PDB entry 6C57 | X-ray diffraction, 3.50 A resolution | chains A and B

# Chain A (and B)
Protein: Geranylgeranyl pyrophosphate synthase
From: Homo sapiens
Notes: EC 2.5.1.-, 2.5.1.1, 2.5.1.29, 2.5.1.10; chain B of this document is another copy of the same molecule, construct and numbering; everything in this record applies to it too
Reference sequence: O95749 (GGPPS_HUMAN); numbering as in UniProt (aligned over 1-300)
Amino-acid sequence (322 residues; each row starts with the number of its first residue; numbers below 1 keep their minus sign (Met-21 is residue -21)):
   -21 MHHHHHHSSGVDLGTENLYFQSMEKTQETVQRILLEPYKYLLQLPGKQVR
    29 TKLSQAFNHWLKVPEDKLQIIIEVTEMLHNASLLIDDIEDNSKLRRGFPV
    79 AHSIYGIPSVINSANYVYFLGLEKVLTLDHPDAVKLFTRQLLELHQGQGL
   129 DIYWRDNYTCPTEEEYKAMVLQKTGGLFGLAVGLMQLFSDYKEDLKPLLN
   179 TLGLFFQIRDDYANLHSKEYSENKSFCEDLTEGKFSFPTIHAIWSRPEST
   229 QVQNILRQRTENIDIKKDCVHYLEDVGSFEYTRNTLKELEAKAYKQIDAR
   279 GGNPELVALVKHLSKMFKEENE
Disordered / not traced: -21 to -4, 196-200, 225-232, 237-244, 295-300 (chain B: -21 to -3, 195-208, 224-252, 295-300)
Differences from the reference sequence: initiating methionine (-21); expression tag (-20 to 0); engineered mutation Asp246 (Tyr in O95749)
Cystine bridges: Cys205-Cys247
UniProt features mapped onto this chain:
  - binding site (isopentenyl diphosphate): Lys25, Arg28, His57, Arg74
  - binding site (Mg(2+)): Asp64, Asp68
  - binding site (dimethylallyl diphosphate): Arg73, Lys151, Thr152, Gln185, Lys202, Lys212
  - modified residue: Met1 (N-acetylmethionine)
What the authors report for this chain:
  - binding site for the ligand FV9: Arg73, Gln185, Lys212
  - mutagenesis - Y246D: unchanged catalytic activity (proposed by the authors, not directly observed)

# Interface between chain A and chain B
Pairs across the interface (68):
  Val8(A) - Gln124(B)
  Val8(A) - Leu128(B)  hydrophobic
  Gln9(A) - Gln124(B)
  Ile11(A) - Tyr131(B)  hydrophobic
  Leu12(A) - His123(B)
  Leu12(A) - Gln124(B)
  Ile63(A) - Ile89(B)  hydrophobic
  Ile66(A) - Ile89(B)  hydrophobic
  Glu67(A) - Pro86(B)
  Glu67(A) - Asn90(B)
  Pro86(A) - Glu67(B)
  Pro86(A) - Ile130(B)
  Ser87(A) - Ile130(B)
  Ser87(A) - Asp134(B)
  Ile89(A) - Ile89(B)  hydrophobic
  Asn90(A) - Glu67(B)
  Asn90(A) - His123(B)  hydrogen bond (side chain-backbone)
  Asn90(A) - Gln126(B)
  Asn90(A) - Gly127(B)
  Asn93(A) - Asn93(B)  hydrogen bond
  Asn93(A) - Tyr96(B)
  Asn93(A) - His123(B)
  Tyr94(A) - Leu120(B)
  Tyr94(A) - His123(B)
  Tyr94(A) - Gln124(B)
  Tyr96(A) - Asn93(B)
  Phe97(A) - Tyr96(B)  hydrophobic
  Phe97(A) - Phe97(B)  hydrophobic
  Phe97(A) - Thr116(B)
  Phe97(A) - Leu119(B)  hydrophobic
  Phe97(A) - Leu120(B)
  Phe97(A) - His123(B)
  Leu98(A) - Leu120(B)  hydrophobic
  Leu100(A) - Leu100(B)  hydrophobic
  Leu100(A) - Thr116(B)
  Glu101(A) - Thr116(B)
  Glu101(A) - Leu120(B)
  Leu104(A) - Val112(B)  hydrophobic
  Leu104(A) - Lys113(B)
  Val112(A) - Leu104(B)  hydrophobic
  Lys113(A) - Leu104(B)
  Thr116(A) - Phe97(B)
  Thr116(A) - Leu100(B)
  Thr116(A) - Glu101(B)
  Leu119(A) - Phe97(B)  hydrophobic
  Leu120(A) - Tyr94(B)  hydrophobic
  Leu120(A) - Phe97(B)  hydrophobic
  Leu120(A) - Leu98(B)  hydrophobic
  Leu120(A) - Glu101(B)
  His123(A) - Asn93(B)
  Gln124(A) - Gln5(B)
  Gln124(A) - Val8(B)
  Gln124(A) - Gln9(B)  hydrogen bond
  Gln124(A) - Leu12(B)
  Gln124(A) - Tyr94(B)
  Gln126(A) - Asn90(B)
  Gly127(A) - Val8(B)
  Gly127(A) - Asn90(B)
  Leu128(A) - Met1(B)  hydrophobic
  Leu128(A) - Gln5(B)
  Leu128(A) - Val8(B)
  Ile130(A) - Pro86(B)  hydrophobic
  Ile130(A) - Asn90(B)
  Tyr131(A) - Thr7(B)
  Tyr131(A) - Ile11(B)  hydrophobic
  Ala146(A) - Met1(B)  hydrophobic
  Gln150(A) - Met1(B)
  Gln150(A) - Gln5(B)  hydrogen bond
Also at the interface, not in a pair above, chain A (38 interface residues in all): Tyr83, Ile85, Phe115, Asp134, Glu143
Also at the interface, not in a pair above, chain B (38 interface residues in all): Thr4, Ile63, Ile66, Ile85, Ser87, Phe115

# In short
The chain A/chain B interface involves 38 residues from each chain, with 4 hydrogen bonds. Polar pairs include
Asn90(A)-His123(B), Asn93(A)-Asn93(B) and Gln124(A)-Gln9(B). From the paper: a binding site for the ligand FV9
at Arg73(A), Gln185(A) and Lys212(A); Y246D of chain A leaves catalytic activity unchanged.
Both chains are Geranylgeranyl pyrophosphate synthase (Homo sapiens). Entry 6C57 (Crystal structure of mutant
human geranylgeranyl pyrophosphate synthase (Y246D) in complex with bisphosphonate inhibitor FV0109) was
determined by X-ray diffraction, deposited together with 6C56.
